2HOF - chains D and A of the 4 polymer chains in the assembly; structure by X-ray diffraction, 2.40 A resolution.

Chain D:
Molecule: LoxP DNA
Sequence (35 nucleotides; row label = number of the first residue in the row):
     1 TATAAGTTCG TATAATGTAT GCTATACGAA GTTAT
Not modelled in the structure: 1

Chain A:
Molecule: Recombinase cre
From: Enterobacteria phage P1
UniProtKB: P06956 (RECR_BPP1); residues 1-343 here = UniProt positions 1-343
Amino-acid sequence (343 residues; each row starts with the number of its first residue):
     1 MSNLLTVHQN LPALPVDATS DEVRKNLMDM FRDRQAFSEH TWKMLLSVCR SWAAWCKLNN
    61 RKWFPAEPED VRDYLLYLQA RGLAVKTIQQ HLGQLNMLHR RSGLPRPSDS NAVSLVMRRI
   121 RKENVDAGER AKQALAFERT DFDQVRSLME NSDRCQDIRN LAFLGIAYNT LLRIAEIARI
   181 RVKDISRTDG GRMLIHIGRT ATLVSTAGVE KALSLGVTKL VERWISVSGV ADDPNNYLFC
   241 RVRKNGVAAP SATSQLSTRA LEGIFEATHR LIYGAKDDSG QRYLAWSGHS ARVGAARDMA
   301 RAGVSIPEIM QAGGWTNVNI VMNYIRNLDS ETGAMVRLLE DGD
Not modelled in the structure: 1-19, 198-210, 342-343
Sequence notes: engineered mutation Ala201 (Lys in P06956)
UniProt features mapped onto this chain:
  - active site: Arg173, His289, Arg292, Trp315, Tyr324 (O-(3'-phospho-DNA)-tyrosine intermediate)

Interface between chain D and chain A:
Pairs across the interface - 52 pairs, chain D then chain A:
  DA2(D) with Lys244(A), base contact
  DT3(D) with Lys244(A), hydrogen bond to the base
  DA4(D) with Lys244(A), sugar contact
  DA5(D) with Gln156(A), hydrogen bond to the phosphate; Arg241(A), base contact; Val242(A), phosphate contact; Arg243(A), sugar contact; Lys244(A), sugar contact
  DG6(D) with Gln156(A), hydrogen bond to the phosphate; Arg159(A), salt bridge to the phosphate; Arg241(A), phosphate contact; Val242(A), hydrogen bond to the phosphate; Leu256(A), sugar contact; Ala260(A), sugar contact
  DT7(D) with Arg241(A), sugar contact; Gln255(A), phosphate contact; Leu256(A), phosphate contact; Ser257(A), hydrogen bond to the phosphate; Ala260(A), phosphate contact
  DT8(D) with Ser257(A), base contact; Arg259(A), base contact
  DG10(D) with Lys43(A), hydrogen bond to the base; Arg50(A), sugar contact
  DT11(D) with Met44(A), base contact; Ser47(A), hydrogen bond to the phosphate; Arg50(A), salt bridge to the phosphate
  DA12(D) with Met44(A), hydrogen bond to the base; Arg81(A), salt bridge to the phosphate; Leu83(A), phosphate contact; Thr87(A), sugar contact; His91(A), salt bridge to the phosphate; Arg282(A), hydrogen bond to the base
  DT13(D) with Met44(A), base contact; Leu83(A), phosphate contact; Ala84(A), hydrogen bond to the phosphate; Thr87(A), hydrogen bond to the phosphate; Gln90(A), hydrogen bond to the base; Arg282(A), hydrogen bond to the sugar
  DA14(D) with Lys86(A), phosphate contact; Gln90(A), base contact; Ala131(A), phosphate contact; Lys132(A), hydrogen bond to the phosphate; Tyr283(A), sugar contact
  DA15(D) with Lys86(A), hydrogen bond to the base; His289(A), sugar contact; Ile320(A), sugar contact; Tyr324(A), hydrogen bond to the phosphate
  DT16(D) with Arg173(A), salt bridge to the phosphate; Arg292(A), salt bridge to the phosphate; Trp315(A), hydrogen bond to the phosphate; Ile320(A), phosphate contact
  DG17(D) with Arg173(A), salt bridge to the phosphate
Also at the interface, not in a pair above, chain D (16 interface residues in all): DC9
Also at the interface, not in a pair above, chain A (34 interface residues in all): Arg130, Gln133

In short:
The interface between chain D and chain A involves 16 residues on one side and 34 on the other, with 17
hydrogen bonds and 7 salt bridges. Polar pairs include DT3(D)-Lys244(A), DG10(D)-Lys43(A) and
DA12(D)-Met44(A). UniProt lists 5 active-site residues on chain A.
Chain D is LoxP DNA and chain A is Recombinase cre (Enterobacteria phage P1); the structure, Crystal structure
of the pre-cleavage synaptic complex in the cre-loxp site-specific recombination, was determined by X-ray
diffraction (same publication as 2HOI).
